Entry 6XWP (electron microscopy, 3.38 A resolution); this record covers chains A and B of the 3 polymer chains in the assembly.

[Chain A (and B)]
Name: Proton/glutamate symporter, SDF family
Organism: Thermococcus kodakarensis (strain ATCC BAA-918 / JCM 12380 / KOD1)
Notes: chain B of this document is another copy of the same molecule, construct and numbering; everything in this record applies to it too
UniProtKB: Q5JID0 (Q5JID0_THEKO); residue numbers follow UniProt; this construct covers 1-430
Chain sequence (430 residues; each row starts with the number of its first residue):
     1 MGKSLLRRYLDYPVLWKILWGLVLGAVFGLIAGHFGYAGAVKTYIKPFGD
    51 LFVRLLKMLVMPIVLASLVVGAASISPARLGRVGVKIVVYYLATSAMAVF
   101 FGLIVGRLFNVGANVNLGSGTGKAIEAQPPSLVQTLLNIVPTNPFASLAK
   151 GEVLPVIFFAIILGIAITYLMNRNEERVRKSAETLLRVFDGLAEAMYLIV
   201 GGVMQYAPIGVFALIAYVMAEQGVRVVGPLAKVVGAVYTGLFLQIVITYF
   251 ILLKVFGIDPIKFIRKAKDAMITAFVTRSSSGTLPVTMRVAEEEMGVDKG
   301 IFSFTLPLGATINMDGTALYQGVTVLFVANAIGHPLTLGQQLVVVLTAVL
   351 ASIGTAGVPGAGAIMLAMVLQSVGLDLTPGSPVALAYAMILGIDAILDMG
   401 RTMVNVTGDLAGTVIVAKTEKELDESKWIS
Unresolved in the structure: 1-4

[Interface between chain A and chain B]
Pairs across the interface (50; chain A residue first):
  V133(A) with P47(B), hydrophobic
  L137(A) with P47(B); R54(B), hydrogen bond (backbone-side chain)
  N138(A) with R54(B), hydrogen bond
  V140(A) with L51(B), hydrophobic; R54(B), hydrogen bond (backbone-side chain); L55(B), hydrophobic
  P141(A) with R54(B); M58(B)
  T142(A) with R54(B); K57(B); M58(B)
  N143(A) with M61(B); L148(B), hydrogen bond (side chain-backbone); G151(B)
  P144(A) with M58(B); P62(B), hydrophobic
  F145(A) with M61(B), hydrophobic; P62(B); L148(B), hydrophobic; A149(B)
  A146(A) with A149(B)
  A149(A) with A149(B), hydrophobic
  F158(A) with M58(B), hydrophobic
  F159(A) with M58(B), hydrophobic; M196(B), hydrophobic
  I162(A) with I199(B), hydrophobic
  L163(A) with L192(B), hydrophobic; A195(B), hydrophobic; M196(B), hydrophobic
  A166(A) with A195(B); L198(B); I199(B), hydrophobic
  Y169(A) with L198(B), hydrophobic
  L170(A) with G191(B); E194(B); A195(B); L198(B), hydrophobic
  R173(A) with L198(B)
  R177(A) with D190(B), salt bridge; E194(B), salt bridge
  V178(A) with E194(B)
  S181(A) with R187(B); D190(B); G191(B)
  T184(A) with R187(B), hydrogen bond; V188(B)
  L185(A) with G191(B); L192(B)
  V188(A) with V188(B), hydrophobic
Also at the interface, not in a pair above, chain A (28 interface residues in all): I167, K180, A182
Also at the interface, not in a pair above, chain B (25 interface residues in all): D50, L65, K150, T184

[In short]
28 residues of chain A and 25 residues of chain B are in contact; the contacts include 5 hydrogen bonds and 2
salt bridges. Among the polar pairs are R177(A)-D190(B), R177(A)-E194(B) and L137(A)-R54(B).
Chain A and chain B are both Proton/glutamate symporter, SDF family (Thermococcus kodakarensis (strain ATCC
BAA-918 / JCM 12380 / KOD1)); the structure, Structure of glutamate transporter homologue GltTk in unsaturated
conditions - outward-outward-inward configuration, was determined by electron microscopy (same publication as
6XWN, 6XWO, 6XWQ and 6XWR).
